2ZLE - chains F and I of the 13 polymer chains in the assembly; structure by electron microscopy, 28.00 A resolution (very low resolution: no residue pairs are listed; an interface is given only as per-side residue counts).

[Chain F]
Name: Protease do
Organism: Escherichia coli
Notes: EC 3.4.21.-
Reference sequence: P0C0V0 (DEGP_ECOLI); the construct lacks a stretch of the UniProt sequence, so the offset changes along the chain: 1921-1971 = UniProt 27-77; 1972-2080 = UniProt 105-213; 2081-2254 = UniProt 222-395; 2255-2328 = UniProt 401-474
Chain sequence (448 residues; row label = number of the first residue in the row; a row labelled like 1971A-1971Z holds insertion residues (1971A, then the next letters in order)):
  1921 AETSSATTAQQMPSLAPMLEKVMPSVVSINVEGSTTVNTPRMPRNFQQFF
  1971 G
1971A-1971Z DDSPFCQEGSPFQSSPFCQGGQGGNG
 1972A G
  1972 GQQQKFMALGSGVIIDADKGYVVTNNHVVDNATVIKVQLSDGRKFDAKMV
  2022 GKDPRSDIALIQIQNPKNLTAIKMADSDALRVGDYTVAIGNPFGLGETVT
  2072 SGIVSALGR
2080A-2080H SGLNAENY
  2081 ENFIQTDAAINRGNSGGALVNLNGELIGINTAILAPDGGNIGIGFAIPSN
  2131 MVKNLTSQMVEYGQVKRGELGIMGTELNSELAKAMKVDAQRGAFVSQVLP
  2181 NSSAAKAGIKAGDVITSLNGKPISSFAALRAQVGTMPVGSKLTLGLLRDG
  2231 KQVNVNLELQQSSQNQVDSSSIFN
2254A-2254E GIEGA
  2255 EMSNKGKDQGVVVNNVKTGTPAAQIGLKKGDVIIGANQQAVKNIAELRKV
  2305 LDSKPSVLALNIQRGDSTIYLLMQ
Disordered / not traced: 1921-1930, 1971A-1971Z, 1972A, 2080A-2080H, 2254A-2254E, 2327-2328
Swiss-Prot annotation at these positions:
  - active site (Charge relay system): His1998, Asp2028, Ser2095
  - binding site (substrate): Glu1952, His1998, Asp2028, Gly2093 to Ser2095, Thr2111 to Ala2115, Leu2150 to Gly2154

[Chain I]
Name: Protease do
Organism: Escherichia coli
Notes: EC 3.4.21.-
Reference sequence: P0C0V0 (DEGP_ECOLI); the construct lacks a stretch of the UniProt sequence, so the offset changes along the chain: 3109-3159 = UniProt 27-77; 3160-3268 = UniProt 105-213; 3269-3442 = UniProt 222-395; 3443-3516 = UniProt 401-474
Chain sequence (448 residues; each row starts with the number of its first residue; a row labelled like 3159A-3159Z holds insertion residues (3159A, then the next letters in order)):
  3109 AETSSATTAQQMPSLAPMLEKVMPSVVSINVEGSTTVNTPRMPRNFQQFF
  3159 G
3159A-3159Z DDSPFCQEGSPFQSSPFCQGGQGGNG
 3160A G
  3160 GQQQKFMALGSGVIIDADKGYVVTNNHVVDNATVIKVQLSDGRKFDAKMV
  3210 GKDPRSDIALIQIQNPKNLTAIKMADSDALRVGDYTVAIGNPFGLGETVT
  3260 SGIVSALGR
3268A-3268H SGLNAENY
  3269 ENFIQTDAAINRGNSGGALVNLNGELIGINTAILAPDGGNIGIGFAIPSN
  3319 MVKNLTSQMVEYGQVKRGELGIMGTELNSELAKAMKVDAQRGAFVSQVLP
  3369 NSSAAKAGIKAGDVITSLNGKPISSFAALRAQVGTMPVGSKLTLGLLRDG
  3419 KQVNVNLELQQSSQNQVDSSSIFN
3442A-3442E GIEGA
  3443 EMSNKGKDQGVVVNNVKTGTPAAQIGLKKGDVIIGANQQAVKNIAELRKV
  3493 LDSKPSVLALNIQRGDSTIYLLMQ
Disordered / not traced: 3109-3118, 3159A-3159Z, 3160A, 3268A-3268H, 3442A-3442E, 3515-3516
Swiss-Prot annotation at these positions:
  - active site (Charge relay system): His3186, Asp3216, Ser3283
  - binding site (substrate): Glu3140, His3186, Asp3216, Gly3281 to Ser3283, Thr3299 to Ala3303, Leu3338 to Gly3342

[Interface between chain F and chain I]
At this resolution (28 A) residue pairs are not listed: 83 residues of chain F and 81 of chain I lie at the interface.

[Overview]
83 residues of chain F face 81 of chain I across their interface. UniProt lists 3 active-site residues and 16
substrate-binding residues on chain F; 3 active-site residues and 16 substrate-binding residues on chain I.
Both chains are Protease do (Escherichia coli). Entry 2ZLE (Cryo-EM structure of DegP12/OMP) was determined by
electron microscopy, deposited together with 3CS0.
